6FOC - chains E and G of the 8 polymer chains in the assembly; structure by X-ray diffraction, 4.00 A resolution.

Chain E:
Molecule: ATP synthase subunit beta
Source organism: Mycolicibacterium smegmatis MC2 155
Notes: EC 3.6.3.14
UniProt: A0R200 (ATPB_MYCS2); residue numbers follow UniProt; this construct covers 1-475
Sequence (475 residues; numbered 1 to 475; the number before each row is that of its first residue):
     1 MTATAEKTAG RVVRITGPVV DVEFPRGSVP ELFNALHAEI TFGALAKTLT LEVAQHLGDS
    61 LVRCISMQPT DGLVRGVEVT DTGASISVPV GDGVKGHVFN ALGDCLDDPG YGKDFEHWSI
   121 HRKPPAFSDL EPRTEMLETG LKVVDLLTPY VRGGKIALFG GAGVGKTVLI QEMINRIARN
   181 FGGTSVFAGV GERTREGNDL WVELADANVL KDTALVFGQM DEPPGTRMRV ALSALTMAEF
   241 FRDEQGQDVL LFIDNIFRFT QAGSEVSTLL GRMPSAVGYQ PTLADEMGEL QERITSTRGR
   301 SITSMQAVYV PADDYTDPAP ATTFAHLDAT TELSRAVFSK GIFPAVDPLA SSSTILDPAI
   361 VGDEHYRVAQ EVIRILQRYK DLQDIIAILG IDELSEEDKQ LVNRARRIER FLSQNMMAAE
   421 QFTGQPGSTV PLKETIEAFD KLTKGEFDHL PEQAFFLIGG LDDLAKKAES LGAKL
Unresolved in the structure: 1-8, 42-46, 109-115, 133-135, 472-475

Chain G:
Molecule: ATP synthase gamma chain
Source organism: Mycolicibacterium smegmatis MC2 155
UniProt: A0R201 (ATPG_MYCS2); residues 1-307 here = UniProt positions 1-307
Sequence (307 residues; row label = number of the first residue in the row):
     1 MAATLRELRG RIRSAGSIKK ITKAQELIAT SRIAKAQARV EAARPYAAEI TNMLTELAGA
    61 SALDHPLLVE RKQPKRAGVL VVSSDRGLCG AYNANVLRRA EELFSLLRDE GKDPVLYVVG
   121 RKALGYFSFR QRTVVESWTG FSERPTYENA REIADTLVNA FMAGADDEGD DAGADGILGV
   181 DELHIVFTEF RSMLSQTAVA RRAAPMEVEY VGEVETGPRT LYSFEPDPET LFDALLPRYI
   241 ATRVYAALLE AAASESASRR RAMKSATDNA DDLIKALTLA ANRERQAQIT QEISEIVGGA
   301 NALAGSK
Unresolved in the structure: 1-3, 58-83, 109-118, 130-138, 164-187, 199-237, 305-307
From the paper describing this entry:
  - conformationally variable residues (domain motion): Thr-22 to Ile-33

How chain E and chain G interact:
Contacting residue pairs (23; chain E residue first):
  Met-273(E) / Val-297(G)  hydrophobic
  Met-273(E) / Asn-301(G)  hydrogen bond
  Pro-274(E) / Ile-293(G)  hydrophobic
  Pro-274(E) / Val-297(G)
  Ala-276(E) / Thr-290(G)
  Val-277(E) / Gln-286(G)
  Val-277(E) / Ile-289(G)  hydrophobic
  Val-277(E) / Thr-290(G)  hydrogen bond (backbone-side chain)
  Gly-278(E) / Ile-293(G)
  Ala-312(E) / Arg-285(G)
  Asp-314(E) / Asn-282(G)  hydrogen bond
  Asp-314(E) / Arg-285(G)  salt bridge
  Asp-314(E) / Gln-286(G)  hydrogen bond
  Thr-316(E) / Asn-282(G)
  Thr-316(E) / Gln-286(G)  hydrogen bond
  Asp-317(E) / Arg-285(G)  salt bridge
  Asp-317(E) / Gln-286(G)
  Pro-318(E) / Gln-286(G)
  Asp-384(E) / Lys-23(G)  salt bridge
  Asp-384(E) / Leu-27(G)
  Ile-385(E) / Arg-260(G)
  Leu-389(E) / Thr-30(G)
  Leu-389(E) / Ser-31(G)
Other interface residues (no listed pair), chain E (16 interface residues in all): Ser-275, Ile-388, Glu-393
Other interface residues (no listed pair), chain G (15 interface residues in all): Ala-34, Leu-279

In short:
16 residues of chain E and 15 residues of chain G are in contact, with 5 hydrogen bonds and 3 salt bridges.
Polar contacts include Asp-314(E)/Arg-285(G), Asp-317(E)/Arg-285(G) and Asp-384(E)/Lys-23(G). The paper
reports conformational variability at Thr-22(G).
Here chain E is ATP synthase subunit beta and chain G is ATP synthase gamma chain, both from Mycolicibacterium
smegmatis MC2 155. Entry 6FOC (F1-ATPase from Mycobacterium smegmatis) was determined by X-ray diffraction.
